Entry 8JLZ (electron microscopy, 3.09 A resolution); this record covers chains A and N of the 5 polymer chains in the assembly.

[Chain A]
Name: Guanine nucleotide-binding protein G(s) subunit alpha isoforms short
Organism: Homo sapiens
UniProt: P63092 (GNAS2_HUMAN); numbering as in UniProt (aligned over 1-394)
Amino-acid sequence (394 residues; each row starts with the number of its first residue):
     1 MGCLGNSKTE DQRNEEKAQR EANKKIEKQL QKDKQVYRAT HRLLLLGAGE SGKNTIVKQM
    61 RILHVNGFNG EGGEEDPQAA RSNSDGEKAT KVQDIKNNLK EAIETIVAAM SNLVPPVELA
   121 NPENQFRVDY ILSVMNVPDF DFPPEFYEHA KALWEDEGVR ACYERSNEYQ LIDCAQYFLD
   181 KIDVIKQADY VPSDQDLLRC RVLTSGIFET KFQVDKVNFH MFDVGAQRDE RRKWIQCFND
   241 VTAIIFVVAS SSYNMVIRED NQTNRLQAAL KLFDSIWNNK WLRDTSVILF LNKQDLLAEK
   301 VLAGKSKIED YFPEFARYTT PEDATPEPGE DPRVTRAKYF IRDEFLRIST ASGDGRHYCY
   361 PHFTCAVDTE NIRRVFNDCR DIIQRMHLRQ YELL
Disordered / not traced: 1-8, 48-50, 60-204, 252-262
Differences from the reference sequence: engineered mutation Asn54 (Ser in P63092), Ala226 (Gly in P63092), Ala268 (Glu in P63092), Lys271 (Asn in P63092), Asp274 (Lys in P63092), Lys280 (Arg in P63092), Asp284 (Thr in P63092), Thr285 (Ile in P63092)

[Chain N]
Name: Nb35
Organism: Camelus bactrianus
Amino-acid sequence (128 residues; numbered 1 to 128; the number before each row is that of its first residue):
     1 QVQLQESGGG LVQPGGSLRL SCAASGFTFS NYKMNWVRQA PGKGLEWVSD ISQSGASISY
    61 TGSVKGRFTI SRDNAKNTLY LQMNSLKPED TAVYYCARCP APFTRDCFDV TSTTYAYRGQ
   121 GTQVTVSS
Disordered / not traced: 128
Cystine bridges: Cys22-Cys96, Cys99-Cys107

[How chain A and chain N interact]
Residue-residue contacts (24; chain A residue first):
  Arg228(A) - Thr114(N)
  Asp229(A) - Asp109(N)
  Asp229(A) - Ser112(N)  hydrogen bond
  Glu230(A) - Asp109(N)
  Glu230(A) - Ser112(N)
  Glu230(A) - Thr113(N)
  Glu230(A) - Thr114(N)
  Glu230(A) - Tyr115(N)
  Arg231(A) - Asp109(N)  hydrogen bond (backbone-side chain)
  Arg232(A) - Pro100(N)
  Arg232(A) - Asp109(N)  hydrogen bond (backbone-side chain)
  Arg232(A) - Tyr115(N)
  Thr263(A) - Gly44(N)
  Asn264(A) - Glu46(N)
  Gln267(A) - Trp47(N)
  Lys271(A) - Trp47(N)
  Ser275(A) - Asp106(N)
  Ser275(A) - Cys107(N)  hydrogen bond (side chain-backbone)
  Ser275(A) - Phe108(N)
  Asn278(A) - Asp106(N)
  Asn279(A) - Asp106(N)
  Asn279(A) - Phe108(N)
  Tyr311(A) - Gly62(N)
  Pro313(A) - Gly62(N)
Other interface residues (no listed pair), chain A (16 interface residues in all): Ile235, Ile276
Other interface residues (no listed pair), chain N (19 interface residues in all): Lys43, Leu45, Thr61, Ser63, Lys65, Tyr117

[In short]
16 residues of chain A face 19 of chain N across their interface; the contacts include 4 hydrogen bonds. Among
the polar pairs are Asp229(A)-Ser112(N), Arg231(A)-Asp109(N) and Arg232(A)-Asp109(N).
Here chain A is Guanine nucleotide-binding protein G(s) subunit alpha isoforms short (Homo sapiens) and chain
N is Nb35 (Camelus bactrianus). Entry 8JLZ (ST1936-5HT6R complex) was determined by electron microscopy.
